PDB entry 6U8P | X-ray diffraction, 3.05 A resolution | chains A and E of the 6 polymer chains in the assembly

[Chain A]
Molecule: DNA (cytosine-5)-methyltransferase 3B
From: Homo sapiens
Notes: EC 2.1.1.37
Reference sequence: Q9UBC3 (DNM3B_HUMAN); numbering as in UniProt (aligned over 563-853)
Chain sequence (291 residues; each row starts with the number of its first residue):
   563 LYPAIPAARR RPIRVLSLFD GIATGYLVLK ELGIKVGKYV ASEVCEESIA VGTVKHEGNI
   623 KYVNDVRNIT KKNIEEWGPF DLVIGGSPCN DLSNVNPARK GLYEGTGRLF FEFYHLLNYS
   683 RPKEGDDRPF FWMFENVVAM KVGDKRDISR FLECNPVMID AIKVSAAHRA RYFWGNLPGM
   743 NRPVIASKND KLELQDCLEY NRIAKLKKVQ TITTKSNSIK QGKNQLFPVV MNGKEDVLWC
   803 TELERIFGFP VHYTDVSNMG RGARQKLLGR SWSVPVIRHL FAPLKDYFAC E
Ligand contacts:
  - Mg2+ (MG): Cys716, Asn717, Val719, Phe735, Gly737, Met742
  - S-adenosylhomocysteine (SAH): Phe581, Asp582, Gly583, Ile584, Thr586, Ser604, Glu605, Val606, Cys607, Ser610, Asn626, Asp627, Val628, Arg629, Gly648, Ser649, Pro650, Leu671, Arg832, Ser833, Trp834
UniProt features mapped onto this chain:
  - active site: Cys651
  - binding site (S-adenosyl-L-methionine): Asp582 to Thr586, Glu605, Asp627 to Arg629, Arg832 to Trp834
  - cross-link: Lys617 (Glycyl lysine isopeptide (Lys-Gly) (interchain with G-Cter in SUMO2))
  - natural variant: Ala585 (A585T: In ICF1; A585V: In ICF1), Ala603 (A603T: In ICF1), Val606 (V606A: In ICF1), Gly663 (G663S: In ICF1), Leu664 (L664P: In ICF1), Pro691 (P691L: In FSHD4), Val699 (V699G: In ICF1), Val726 (V726G: In ICF1), Ala766 (A766P: In ICF1), Glu806 (E806ESTP: In ICF1), His814 (H814R: In ICF1), Asp817 (D817G: In ICF1), 3 further natural variant entries in UniProt
Reported in the primary citation:
  - binding site for CpGpA DNA: Cys651, Asn652, Ser655, Gln772 to Val791
  - catalytic residues: Cys651
  - binding site for CpGpA DNA (chain E): Val657, Pro659, Asn779, Lys782, Arg823, Gly824
  - mutagenesis - S655A, V657G, N658S, P659A, T775A, T776A, K782A, R823P: decreased catalytic activity
  - disease-associated variants - N658S, R823P: decreased catalytic activity
  - contacts within the chain: Asn656-Arg661 (hydrogen bond)
  - mutagenesis - N656I (2.6- and 1.4-fold): decreased catalytic activity on CpA/CpG
  - specificity-determining residues: Asn656, Lys777, Asn779, Gly822, Gly824, Lys828
  - mutagenesis - K777A: increased catalytic activity on CGT
  - mutagenesis - K777A: increased catalytic activity on CGA
  - mutagenesis - N779A: decreased catalytic activity on CGA
  - mutagenesis - N779A: unchanged catalytic activity on CGT

[Chain E]
Molecule: CpGpA DNA
Sequence (25 nucleotides; numbered 423 to 447; the number before each row is that of its first residue):
   423 CATGXGATCT AATTAGATCG CATGG
Modified / non-standard residues: PYO (1-(beta-D-ribofuranosyl)-pyrimidin-2-one-5'-phosphate) at position 427

[Interface between chain A and chain E]
Contacting residue pairs (8; chain A residue first):
  Asn656(A) with DA444(E), base contact
  Val657(A) with DG442(E), hydrogen bond to the base
  Pro659(A) with DG442(E), sugar contact
  Ser778(A) with DG438(E), base contact
  Asn779(A) with DT440(E), hydrogen bond to the base
  Lys782(A) with DA439(E), phosphate contact
  Gln787(A) with DT440(E), phosphate contact
  Gly824(A) with DA437(E), hydrogen bond to the phosphate
Interface residues without a listed pair, chain A (9 interface residues in all): Arg823
Interface residues without a listed pair, chain E (8 interface residues in all): DC441, DC443

[In short]
9 residues of chain A and 8 residues of chain E are in contact; the contacts include 3 hydrogen bonds. Polar
pairs include Val657(A)-DG442(E), Asn779(A)-DT440(E) and Gly824(A)-DA437(E). The paper reports the catalytic
residue Cys651(A); S655A, V657G and N658S of chain A, among others, reduce catalytic activity; 11
substitutions were tested in all.
Chain A is DNA (cytosine-5)-methyltransferase 3B (Homo sapiens) and chain E is CpGpA DNA; the structure,
Crystal structure of DNMT3B-DNMT3L in complex with CpGpA DNA, was determined by X-ray diffraction together
with 6U8V, 6U8W and 6U8X from the same study.
